PDB entry 8P0W | electron microscopy, 2.90 A resolution | chains D and F of the 12 polymer chains in the assembly

Chain D:
Name: COMM domain-containing protein 4
Source organism: Homo sapiens
UniProtKB: Q9H0A8 (COMD4_HUMAN); residues 1-199 here = UniProt positions 1-199
Sequence (199 residues; numbered 1 to 199; the number before each row is that of its first residue):
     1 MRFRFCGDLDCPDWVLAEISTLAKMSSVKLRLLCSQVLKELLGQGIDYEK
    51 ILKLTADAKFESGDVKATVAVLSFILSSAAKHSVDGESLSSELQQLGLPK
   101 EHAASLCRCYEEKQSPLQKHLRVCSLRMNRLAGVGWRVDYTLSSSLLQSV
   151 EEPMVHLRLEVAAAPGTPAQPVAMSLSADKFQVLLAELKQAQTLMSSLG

Chain F:
Name: COMM domain-containing protein 6
Source organism: Homo sapiens
UniProtKB: Q7Z4G1 (COMD6_HUMAN); numbering as in UniProt (aligned over 1-85)
Sequence (85 residues; numbered 1 to 85; the number before each row is that of its first residue):
     1 MEASSEPPLDAKSDVTNQLVDFQWKLGMAVSSDTCRSLKYPYVAVMLKVA
    51 DHSGQVKTKCFEMTIPQFQNFYRQFKEIAAVIETV
Disordered / not traced: 1-15
Curated features (UniProtKB/Swiss-Prot):
  - modified residue: Met1 (N-acetylmethionine)

How chain D and chain F interact:
Contacting residue pairs - 28 pairs, chain D then chain F:
  Gly135(D) - Asp33(F)
  Trp136(D) - Ser31(F)
  Trp136(D) - Ser32(F)
  Trp136(D) - Asp33(F)  hydrogen bond (backbone-side chain)
  Arg137(D) - Ala29(F)
  Arg137(D) - Ser31(F)
  Arg137(D) - Leu38(F)
  Arg137(D) - Tyr42(F)
  Arg137(D) - Glu62(F)  salt bridge
  Val138(D) - Ala29(F)
  Val138(D) - Val30(F)  hydrogen bond (backbone-backbone)
  Val138(D) - Ser31(F)  hydrogen bond (backbone-backbone)
  Asp139(D) - Met28(F)
  Asp139(D) - Ala29(F)
  Asp139(D) - Tyr42(F)  hydrogen bond
  Tyr140(D) - Gly27(F)
  Tyr140(D) - Met28(F)  hydrogen bond (backbone-backbone)
  Tyr140(D) - Val30(F)  hydrophobic
  Thr141(D) - Leu26(F)
  Leu142(D) - Leu26(F)  hydrogen bond (backbone-backbone)
  Leu142(D) - Met28(F)  hydrophobic
  Ser143(D) - Trp24(F)
  Ser143(D) - Lys25(F)
  Ser143(D) - Leu26(F)  hydrogen bond (backbone-backbone)
  Ser144(D) - Trp24(F)  hydrogen bond (side chain-backbone)
  Ser145(D) - Gln23(F)  hydrogen bond
  Ser145(D) - Trp24(F)  hydrogen bond (side chain-backbone)
  Met154(D) - Lys25(F)
Interface residues without a listed pair, chain D (14 interface residues in all): Val134, Leu146
Interface residues without a listed pair, chain F (15 interface residues in all): Tyr40

Overview:
14 residues of chain D and 15 residues of chain F are in contact, with 10 hydrogen bonds and 1 salt bridge.
Among the polar pairs are Arg137(D)-Glu62(F), Trp136(D)-Asp33(F) and Asp139(D)-Tyr42(F).
Chain D is COMM domain-containing protein 4 and chain F is COMM domain-containing protein 6, both from Homo
sapiens; the structure, Structure of the human Commander complex COMMD ring, was determined by electron
microscopy together with 8P0V and 8P0X from the same study.
